Entry 8QJY (electron microscopy, 3.50 A resolution); this record covers chains D and C of the 4 polymer chains in the assembly.

# Chain D
Protein: Desmoglein-2
From: Homo sapiens
UniProt: Q14126 (DSG2_HUMAN); residues -48 to 1069 here correspond to UniProt positions 1-1118 (UniProt number = residue number + 49)
Chain sequence (1118 residues; numbered -48 to 1069; the number before each row is that of its first residue; numbers below 1 keep their minus sign (Met-48 is residue -48)):
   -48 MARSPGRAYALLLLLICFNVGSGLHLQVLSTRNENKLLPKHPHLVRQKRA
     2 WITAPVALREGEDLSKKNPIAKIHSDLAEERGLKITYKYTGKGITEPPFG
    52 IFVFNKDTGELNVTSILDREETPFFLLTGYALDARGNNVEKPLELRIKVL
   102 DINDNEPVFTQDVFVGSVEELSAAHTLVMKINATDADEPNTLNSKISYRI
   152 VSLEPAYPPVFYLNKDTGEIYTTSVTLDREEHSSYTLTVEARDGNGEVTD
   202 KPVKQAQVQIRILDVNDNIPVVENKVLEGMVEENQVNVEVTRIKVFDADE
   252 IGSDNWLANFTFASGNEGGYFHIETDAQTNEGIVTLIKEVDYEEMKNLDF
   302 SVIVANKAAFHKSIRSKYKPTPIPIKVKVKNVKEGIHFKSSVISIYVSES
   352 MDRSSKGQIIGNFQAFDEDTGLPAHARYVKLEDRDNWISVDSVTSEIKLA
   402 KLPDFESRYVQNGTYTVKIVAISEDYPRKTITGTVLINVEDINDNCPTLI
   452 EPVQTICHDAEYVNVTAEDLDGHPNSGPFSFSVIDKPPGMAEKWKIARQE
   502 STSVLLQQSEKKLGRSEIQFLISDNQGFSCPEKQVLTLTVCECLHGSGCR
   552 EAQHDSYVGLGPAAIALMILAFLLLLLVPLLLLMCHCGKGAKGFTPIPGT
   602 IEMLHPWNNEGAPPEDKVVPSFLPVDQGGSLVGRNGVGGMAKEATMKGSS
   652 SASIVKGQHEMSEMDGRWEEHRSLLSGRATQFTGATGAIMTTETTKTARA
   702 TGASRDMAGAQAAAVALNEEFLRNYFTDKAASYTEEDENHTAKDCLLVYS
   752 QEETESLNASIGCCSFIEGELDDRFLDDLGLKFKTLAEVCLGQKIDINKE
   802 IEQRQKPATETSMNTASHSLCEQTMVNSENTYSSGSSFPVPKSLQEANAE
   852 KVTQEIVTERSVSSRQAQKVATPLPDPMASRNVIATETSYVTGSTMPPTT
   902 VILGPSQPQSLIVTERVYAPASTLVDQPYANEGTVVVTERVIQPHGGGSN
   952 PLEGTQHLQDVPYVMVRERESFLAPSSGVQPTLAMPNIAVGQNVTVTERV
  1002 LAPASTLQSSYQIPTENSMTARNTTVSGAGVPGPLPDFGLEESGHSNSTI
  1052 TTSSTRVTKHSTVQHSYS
Disordered / not traced: -48 to 107, 136-145, 194-203, 335-1069

# Chain C
Protein: Fiber protein
From: Human adenovirus 11
UniProt: P35774 (SPIKE_ADE1P); residues 1-325 here = UniProt positions 1-325
Chain sequence (325 residues; each row starts with the number of its first residue):
     1 MTKRVRLSDSFNPVYPYEDESTSQHPFINPGFISPNGFTQSPNGVLTLKC
    51 LTPLTTTGGSLQLKVGGGLTVDDTNGFLKENISATTPLVKTGHSIGLPLG
   101 AGLGTNENKLCIKLGQGLTFNSNNICIDDNINTLWTGVNPTEANCQIMNS
   151 SESNDCKLILTLVKTGALVTAFVYVIGVSNNFNMLTTHRNINFTAELFFD
   201 STGNLLTRLSSLKTPLNHKSGQNMATGAITNAKGFMPSTTAYPFNDNSRE
   251 KENYIYGTCYYTASDRTAFPIDISVMLNRRAINDETSYCIRITWSWNTGD
   301 APEVQTSATTLVTSPFTFYYIREDD
Disordered / not traced: 1-128

# Interface between chain D and chain C
Contacting residue pairs (14; chain D residue first):
  Phe311(D) - Asp300(C)
  Lys313(D) - Arg266(C)
  Lys313(D) - Thr267(C)
  Arg316(D) - Thr267(C)
  Arg316(D) - Phe269(C)
  Arg316(D) - Ala301(C)  hydrogen bond (side chain-backbone)
  Arg316(D) - Pro302(C)  hydrogen bond (side chain-backbone)
  Ser317(D) - Ala268(C)  hydrogen bond (side chain-backbone)
  Ser317(D) - Phe269(C)
  Ser317(D) - Pro270(C)
  Tyr319(D) - Gly299(C)
  Tyr319(D) - Asp300(C)
  Pro321(D) - Arg189(C)
  Pro321(D) - Gly299(C)
Other interface residues (no listed pair), chain C (12 interface residues in all): Asp265, Thr298
Interface features reported in the paper:
  - hot spots on chain C (mutagenesis) - D265A (KD = 7.218 x 10-5): decreased binding to Desmoglein-2 (chain D)

# Overview
The interface between chain D and chain C involves 6 residues on one side and 12 on the other, with 3 hydrogen
bonds. Polar pairs include Arg316(D)-Ala301(C), Arg316(D)-Pro302(C) and Ser317(D)-Ala268(C). From the paper:
D265A of chain C reduces binding to Desmoglein-2 (chain D).
Chain D is Desmoglein-2 (Homo sapiens) and chain C is Fiber protein (Human adenovirus 11); the structure,
Human Adenovirus type 11 fiber knob in complex with two copies of its cell receptor, Desmoglein-2, was
determined by electron microscopy, deposited together with 8QJX and 8QK3.
